9K40 - chains C and J of the 10 polymer chains in the assembly; structure by electron microscopy, 3.15 A resolution.

== Chain C ==
Name: Histone H2A.6
Organism: Arabidopsis thaliana
UniProtKB: Q9LD28 (H2A6_ARATH); residues 0-129 here correspond to UniProt positions 1-130 (UniProt number = residue number + 1)
Sequence (130 residues; row label = number of the first residue in the row; numbering starts at 0):
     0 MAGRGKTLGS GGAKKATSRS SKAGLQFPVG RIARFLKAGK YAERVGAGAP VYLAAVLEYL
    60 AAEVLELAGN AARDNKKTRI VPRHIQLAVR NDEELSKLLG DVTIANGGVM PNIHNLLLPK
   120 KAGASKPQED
Not modelled in the structure: 0-14, 119-129
What the authors report for this chain:
  - contacts within the chain: Asn90-Met109

== Chain J ==
Molecule: 15.2.2 DNA
Sequence (147 nucleotides; each row starts with the number of its first residue; numbers below 1 keep their minus sign (DT-73 is residue -73)):
   -73 TTAATGCTTG TGCCTTTATT AAAGAGGAAA GTTGCGGTGG ATTAAAGCAC CATCGTGCGG
   -13 AGAATACGAT AAGGCTCTTG CTTCATTTGA AGTTATTGAC AGTTGAATCG AGCCGCTCAA
    47 TTGGTCAATT ATGGAGTCAA TAAAGGT
Not modelled in the structure: -73, 73

== Interface between chain C and chain J ==
Pairs across the interface - 13 pairs, chain C then chain J:
  Arg30(C) with DT48(J), sugar contact; DG49(J), salt bridge to the phosphate
  Lys36(C) with DC39(J), salt bridge to the phosphate
  Glu42(C) with DC39(J), sugar contact
  Arg43(C) with DG38(J), hydrogen bond to the sugar; DC39(J), phosphate contact
  Val44(C) with DG38(J), sugar contact; DC39(J), hydrogen bond to the phosphate
  Gly45(C) with DG38(J), phosphate contact
  Ala46(C) with DG38(J), phosphate contact
  Thr77(C) with DT58(J), hydrogen bond to the phosphate
  Arg78(C) with DA57(J), phosphate contact; DT58(J), hydrogen bond to the phosphate
Also at the interface, not in a pair above, chain C (10 interface residues in all): Lys76
Also at the interface, not in a pair above, chain J (7 interface residues in all): DA37

== In short ==
10 residues of chain C and 7 residues of chain J are in contact, with 4 hydrogen bonds and 2 salt bridges.
Among the polar pairs are Arg43(C)-DG38(J), Val44(C)-DC39(J) and Thr77(C)-DT58(J). From the paper: contacts
within the chain involving Asn90(C) and Met109(C).
Chain C is Histone H2A.6 (Arabidopsis thaliana) and chain J is 15.2.2 DNA; the structure, Cryo-EM structure of
Arabidopsis thaliana H2A-nucleosome with Arabidopsis native 147bp DNA 15.2.2 (C2 symmetry), was determined by
electron microscopy together with 9K41 and 9K42 from the same study.
